PDB entry 4DS7 | X-ray diffraction, 2.15 A resolution | chains A and F

== Chain A ==
Molecule: Calmodulin
Source organism: Kluyveromyces lactis
Reference sequence: O60041 (CALM_KLULA); numbering as in UniProt (aligned over 1-147)
Amino-acid sequence (147 residues; numbered 1 to 147; the number before each row is that of its first residue):
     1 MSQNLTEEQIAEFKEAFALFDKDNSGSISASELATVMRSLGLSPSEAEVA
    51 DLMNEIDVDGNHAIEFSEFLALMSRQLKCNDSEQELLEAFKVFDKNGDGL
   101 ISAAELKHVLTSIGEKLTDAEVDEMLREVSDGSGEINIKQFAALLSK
Not modelled in the structure: 1-3
Metal / ion sites: Sr2+ site 1: Asp21, Asp23, Ser25, Ser27, Glu32; Sr2+ site 2: Asp94, Asn96, Asp98, Leu100, Glu105
UniProt features mapped onto this chain:
  - binding site (Ca(2+)): Asp21, Asp23, Ser25, Ser27, Glu32, Asp57, Asp59, Asn61, Glu68, Asp94, Asn96, Asp98, Glu105
From the paper describing this entry:
  - self-association interface (contacts with another copy of this molecule); pairs are residue here / residue on that copy: Cys79-Cys79 (disulfide)

== Chain F ==
Molecule: Spindle pole body component 110
Source organism: Saccharomyces cerevisiae S288c
Reference sequence: P32380 (SP110_YEAST); residue numbers follow UniProt; this construct covers 891-944
Amino-acid sequence (55 residues; each row starts with the number of its first residue):
   890 GRGPYFERRLSFKTVALLVLACVRMKRIAFYRRSDDNRLRILRDRIESSS
   940 GRISW
Not modelled in the structure: 890-897, 937-944
Differences from the reference sequence: expression tag (890)
UniProt features mapped onto this chain:
  - region: Ser900 to Arg927 (Calmodulin-binding)

== Chain A / chain F interface ==
Pairs across the interface - 37 pairs, chain A then chain F:
  Glu12(A) with Lys902(F), salt bridge; Leu906(F)
  Phe13(A) with Leu906(F), hydrophobic
  Glu15(A) with Thr903(F), hydrogen bond
  Ala16(A) with Thr903(F); Leu906(F), hydrophobic
  Leu19(A) with Leu899(F), hydrophobic; Thr903(F); Leu907(F), hydrophobic
  Phe20(A) with Leu907(F); Cys911(F), hydrophobic
  Leu33(A) with Met914(F), hydrophobic
  Val36(A) with Leu907(F), hydrophobic; Cys911(F), hydrophobic
  Met37(A) with Cys911(F); Lys915(F)
  Leu40(A) with Leu907(F), hydrophobic; Cys911(F), hydrophobic
  Leu42(A) with Cys911(F), hydrophobic; Lys915(F), hydrogen bond (backbone-side chain)
  Ser43(A) with Lys915(F), hydrogen bond (backbone-side chain)
  Pro44(A) with Lys915(F)
  Glu48(A) with Lys915(F), salt bridge; Ala918(F); Phe919(F)
  Asp51(A) with Arg921(F), salt bridge
  Leu52(A) with Met914(F); Ala918(F), hydrophobic
  Glu55(A) with Arg921(F), salt bridge
  Ile56(A) with Met914(F), hydrophobic
  Phe69(A) with Ala910(F), hydrophobic
  Leu72(A) with Arg913(F), hydrogen bond (backbone-side chain); Met914(F), hydrophobic; Ile917(F), hydrophobic
  Met73(A) with Leu909(F), hydrophobic; Ala910(F), hydrophobic
  Gln76(A) with Leu909(F)
Also at the interface, not in a pair above, chain F (17 interface residues in all): Val908, Val912

== In short ==
Chain A and chain F form an interface of 22 and 17 residues respectively; the contacts include 4 hydrogen
bonds and 4 salt bridges. Polar contacts include Glu12(A)-Lys902(F), Glu48(A)-Lys915(F) and
Asp51(A)-Arg921(F). UniProt lists 13 Ca2+-binding residues on chain A. From the paper: a self-association
interface involving Cys79(A).
Here chain A is Calmodulin (Kluyveromyces lactis) and chain F is Spindle pole body component 110
(Saccharomyces cerevisiae S288c). Entry 4DS7 (Crystal structure of yeast calmodulin bound to the C-terminal
fragment of spindle pole body protein Spc110) was determined by X-ray diffraction.
